Entry 5H83 (X-ray diffraction, 2.25 A resolution); this record covers chains A and B.

Chain A (and B):
Molecule: heteroyohimbine synthase HYS
Organism: Catharanthus roseus
Notes: chain B of this document is another copy of the same molecule, construct and numbering; everything in this record applies to it too
Amino-acid sequence (360 residues; each row starts with the number of its first residue; numbering starts at 0):
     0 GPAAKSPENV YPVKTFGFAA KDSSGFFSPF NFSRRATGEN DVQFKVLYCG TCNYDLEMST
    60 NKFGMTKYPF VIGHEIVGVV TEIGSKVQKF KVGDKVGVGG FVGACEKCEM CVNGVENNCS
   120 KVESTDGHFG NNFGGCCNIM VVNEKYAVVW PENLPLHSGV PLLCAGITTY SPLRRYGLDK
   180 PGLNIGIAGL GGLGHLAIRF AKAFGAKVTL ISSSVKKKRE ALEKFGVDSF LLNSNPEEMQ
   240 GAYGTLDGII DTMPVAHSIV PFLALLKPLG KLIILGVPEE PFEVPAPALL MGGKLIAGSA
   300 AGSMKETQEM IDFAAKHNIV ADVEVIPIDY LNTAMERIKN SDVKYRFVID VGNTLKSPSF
Unresolved in the structure: 0-3, 358-359 (chain B: 0-9)
Ion coordination: Zn2+ site 1: Cys51, His73, Glu74, Cys163; Zn2+ site 2: Cys104, Cys107, Cys110, Cys118
Reported in the primary citation:
  - catalytic residues: His127 (proposed by the authors, not directly observed)
  - specificity-determining residues: Asp125 to Phe132
  - mutagenesis - H127A, H127N: decreased catalytic activity on ajmalicine

How chain A and chain B interact:
Residue-residue contacts - 54 pairs, chain A then chain B:
  Glu108(A) - Lys266(B)  salt bridge
  Met109(A) - Pro267(B)
  Asn117(A) - Pro267(B)
  Asn117(A) - Leu268(B)
  Tyr175(A) - Leu294(B)
  Lys266(A) - Glu108(B)  salt bridge
  Pro267(A) - Met109(B)
  Pro267(A) - Asn117(B)
  Leu268(A) - Val114(B)  hydrophobic
  Leu268(A) - Asn117(B)
  Ile273(A) - Leu289(B)
  Gly275(A) - Ala285(B)
  Gly275(A) - Leu289(B)
  Val276(A) - Ala285(B)  hydrophobic
  Val276(A) - Pro286(B)  hydrophobic
  Val276(A) - Leu289(B)  hydrophobic
  Pro277(A) - Ala285(B)
  Pro280(A) - Glu282(B)
  Pro280(A) - Val283(B)
  Pro280(A) - Pro284(B)
  Phe281(A) - Phe281(B)
  Phe281(A) - Glu282(B)
  Phe281(A) - Val283(B)  hydrogen bond (backbone-backbone)
  Glu282(A) - Pro280(B)
  Glu282(A) - Phe281(B)
  Glu282(A) - Glu282(B)
  Val283(A) - Pro280(B)
  Val283(A) - Phe281(B)  hydrogen bond (backbone-backbone)
  Pro284(A) - Pro280(B)
  Ala285(A) - Gly275(B)
  Ala285(A) - Val276(B)  hydrophobic
  Pro286(A) - Val276(B)  hydrophobic
  Leu288(A) - Ile295(B)  hydrophobic
  Leu288(A) - Gly297(B)
  Leu289(A) - Ile273(B)
  Leu289(A) - Leu274(B)
  Leu289(A) - Val276(B)  hydrophobic
  Leu289(A) - Ser298(B)
  Gly291(A) - Asn117(B)
  Gly292(A) - Gly297(B)
  Lys293(A) - Ala296(B)
  Lys293(A) - Gly297(B)  hydrogen bond (backbone-backbone)
  Leu294(A) - Ile295(B)
  Leu294(A) - Ala296(B)  hydrophobic
  Ile295(A) - Leu288(B)  hydrophobic
  Ile295(A) - Leu294(B)
  Ile295(A) - Ile295(B)  hydrogen bond (backbone-backbone)
  Ala296(A) - Lys293(B)
  Ala296(A) - Leu294(B)  hydrophobic
  Gly297(A) - Leu288(B)
  Gly297(A) - Gly292(B)
  Gly297(A) - Lys293(B)  hydrogen bond (backbone-backbone)
  Ser298(A) - Leu289(B)
  Ala299(A) - Leu289(B)
Also at the interface, not in a pair above, chain A (32 interface residues in all): Val114, Arg174, Leu274
Also at the interface, not in a pair above, chain B (31 interface residues in all): Tyr175, Pro277, Gly291, Ala299

Overview:
The interface between chain A and chain B involves 32 residues on one side and 31 on the other; the contacts
include 5 hydrogen bonds and 2 salt bridges. Among the polar pairs are Glu108(A)-Lys266(B),
Phe281(A)-Val283(B) and Lys293(A)-Gly297(B). From the paper: the catalytic residue His127(A); H127A and H127N
of chain A reduce catalytic activity on ajmalicine.
Chain A and chain B are both heteroyohimbine synthase HYS (Catharanthus roseus); the structure,
Heteroyohimbine synthase hys from catharanthus roseus - apo form, was determined by X-ray diffraction together
with 5FI3, 5FI5, 5H81 and 5H82 from the same study.
